4RJ4 - chain A; structure by X-ray diffraction, 2.78 A resolution.

[Chain A]
Name: Epidermal growth factor receptor
From: Homo sapiens
Notes: EC 2.7.10.1
Reference sequence: P00533 (EGFR_HUMAN); residue numbers follow UniProt; this construct covers 695-1022
Amino-acid sequence (331 residues; numbered 694 to 1024; the number before each row is that of its first residue):
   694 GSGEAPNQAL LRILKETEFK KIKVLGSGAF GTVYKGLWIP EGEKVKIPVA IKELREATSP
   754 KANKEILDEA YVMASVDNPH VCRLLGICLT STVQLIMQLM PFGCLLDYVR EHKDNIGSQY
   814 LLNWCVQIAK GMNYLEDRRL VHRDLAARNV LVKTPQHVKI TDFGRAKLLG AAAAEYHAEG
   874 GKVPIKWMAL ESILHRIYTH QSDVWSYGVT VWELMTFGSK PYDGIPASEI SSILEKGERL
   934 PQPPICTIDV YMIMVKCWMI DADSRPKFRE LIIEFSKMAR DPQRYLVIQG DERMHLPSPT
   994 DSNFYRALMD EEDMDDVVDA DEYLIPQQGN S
Not modelled in the structure: 694-696, 747-749, 862-875, 999-1004, 1019-1024
Differences from the reference sequence: expression tag (694, 1023-1024); engineered mutation M790 (Thr in P00533), R858 (Leu in P00533), A865 (Glu in P00533), A866 (Glu in P00533), A867 (Lys in P00533)
Swiss-Prot annotation at these positions:
  - active site: D837 (Proton acceptor)
  - binding site (ATP): L718 to V726, K745, D855
  - site: Y1016 (Important for interaction with PIK3C2B)
  - modified residue: S695 (Phosphoserine), K745 (N6-(2-hydroxyisobutyryl)lysine), Y869 (Phosphotyrosine), S991 (Phosphoserine), S995 (Phosphoserine), Y998 (Phosphotyrosine), Y1016 (Phosphotyrosine)
  - cross-link (Glycyl lysine isopeptide (Lys-Gly)): K716 (interchain with G-Cter in ubiquitin), K737 (interchain with G-Cter in ubiquitin), K754 (interchain with G-Cter in ubiquitin), K757 (interchain with G-Cter in ubiquitin), K929 (interchain with G-Cter in ubiquitin), K960 (interchain with G-Cter in ubiquitin), K970 (interchain with G-Cter in ubiquitin)
  - natural variant: E709 (E709A: Found in a lung cancer sample; E709G: Found in a lung cancer sample; E709K: Found in a lung cancer sample), G719 (G719A: Found in a lung cancer sample; G719C: Found in a lung cancer sample; G719D: Found in a lung cancer sample; G719S: Found in a lung cancer sample), G724 (G724S: Found in a lung cancer sample), E734 (E734K: Found in a lung cancer sample), E746 to S752 (sequence variant, change not given here; Found in a lung cancer sample), E746 to T751 (sequence variant, change not given here; Found in a lung cancer sample), E746 to A750 (deletion: Found in a lung cancer sample), E746 (deletion: Found in a lung cancer sample), L747 to T751 (deletion: Found in a lung cancer sample), L747 to E749 (deletion: Found in a lung cancer sample), L747 (L747F: Found in a lung cancer sample), R748 (R748P: Found in a lung cancer sample), 12 further natural variant entries in UniProt
  - mutagenesis: P699 (P699A: Reduced phosphorylation), N700 (N700A: Abolishes phosphorylation), L704 (L704A: Abolishes phosphorylation), R705 (R705A: Abolishes phosphorylation), I706 (I706A: Abolishes phosphorylation), K745 (K745A/M: Abolishes kinase activity), D974 (D974A: Strongly reduced phosphorylation), R977 (R977A: Reduced phosphorylation), E1005 to D1006 (Constitutively activated kinase), Y1016 (Y1016F: 50% decrease in interaction with PIK3C2B. 65% decrease in interaction with PIK3C2B; when associated with F-1197. Abolishes interaction with PIK3C2B; when associated with F-1197 and F-1092)
Small-molecule neighbours: 3QW (N-[2-(4-methoxypiperidin-1-yl)pyrimidin-4-yl]-1-(propan-2-yl)-2-(1H-pyrazol-4-yl)-1H-pyrrolo[3,2-c]pyridin-6-amine): L718, F723, V726, A743, K745, E762, M766, C775, M790, Q791, L792, M793, G796, L844, T854, D855
What the authors report for this chain:
  - binding site for 3QW: K745, M790, Q791, M793, T854
  - mutagenesis - T790M/L858R: increased binding to 3QW

[Summary]
Ligands of chain A: compound 3QW. Curated annotation (UniProt) lists active-site residue D837, 11 ATP-binding
residues and 11 mutagenesis sites. From the paper: a binding site for 3QW at K745, M790 and Q791 among others;
T790M/L858R increase binding to 3QW.
Chain A is Epidermal growth factor receptor (Homo sapiens); the structure, EGFR kinase (T790M/L858R) with
inhibitor compound 6, was determined by X-ray diffraction, deposited together with 4RJ3, 4RJ5, 4RJ6, 4RJ7 and
4RJ8.
